Entry 6QEM (electron microscopy, 3.40 A resolution); this record covers chains D and E of the 13 polymer chains in the assembly.

[Chain D (and E)]
Protein: Replicative DNA helicase
Source organism: Escherichia coli
Notes: EC 3.6.4.12; chain E of this document is another copy of the same molecule, construct and numbering; everything in this record applies to it too
Reference sequence: P0ACB0 (DNAB_ECOLI); residues 1-471 here = UniProt positions 1-471
Chain sequence (471 residues; row label = number of the first residue in the row):
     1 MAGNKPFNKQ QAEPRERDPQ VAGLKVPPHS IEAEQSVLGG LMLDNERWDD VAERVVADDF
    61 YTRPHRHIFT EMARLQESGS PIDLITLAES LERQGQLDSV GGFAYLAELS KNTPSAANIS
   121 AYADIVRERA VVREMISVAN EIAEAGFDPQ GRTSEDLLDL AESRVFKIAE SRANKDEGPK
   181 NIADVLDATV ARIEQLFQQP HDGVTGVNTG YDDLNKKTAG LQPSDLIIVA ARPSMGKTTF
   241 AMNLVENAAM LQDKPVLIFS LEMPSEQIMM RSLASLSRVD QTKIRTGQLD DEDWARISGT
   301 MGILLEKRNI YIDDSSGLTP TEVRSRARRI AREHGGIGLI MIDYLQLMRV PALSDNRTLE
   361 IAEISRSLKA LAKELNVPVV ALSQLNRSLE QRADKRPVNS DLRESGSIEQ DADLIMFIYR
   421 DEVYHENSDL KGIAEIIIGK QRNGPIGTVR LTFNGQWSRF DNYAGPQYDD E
Not modelled in the structure: 1-23, 469-471
Bound ions: Mg2+: T238 (together with ssDNA)
Residues lining bound ligands:
  - ssDNA (08T; [[[(2R,3S,4R,5R)-5-(6-aminopurin-9-yl)-3,4-bis(oxidanyl)oxolan-2-yl]methoxy-oxidanyl-phosphoryl]oxy-oxidanyl-phosphoryl]oxy-tris(fluoranyl)beryllium), molecule 1: R232, P233, S234, M235, G236, K237, T238, T239, E262, R271, Q281, Q384, R420, F453, G455, Q456
  - ssDNA (08T), molecule 2: Q410, K440, Q441, R442, N443, G444, P445, I446
UniProt features mapped onto this chain:
  - binding site (ATP): S234, K237, T238, R442
  - mutagenesis: P81 (P81H: About 100-fold increased survival following 3000 Gy ionizing radiation), A130 (A130V: In dnaB8, dnaB43, dnaB454; temperature sensitive, no DNA replication at 42 degrees Celsius in vivo, in vitro decreased helicase activity at 30, at 42 degrees Celius almost no helicase, no ...), M242 (M242I: In dnaB70; temperature sensitive, no DNA replication at 42 degrees Celsius in vivo, in vitro 25% helicase activity at 30, further decreased helicase at 42 degrees Celius, low ATPase activity ...), G299 (G299D: In dnaB252; temperature sensitive, no DNA replication at 42 degrees Celsius in vivo, in vitro no change in pRNA synthesis, 5'-3' helicase activity or ATPase at either temperature)
What the authors report for this chain:
  - binding site for ssDNA: T358, N386, R387, R403, E404

[How chain D and chain E interact]
Contacting residue pairs - 56 pairs, chain D then chain E:
  E46(D) - R332(E)
  W48(D) - R328(E)
  D49(D) - R328(E)  salt bridge
  D49(D) - R329(E)  hydrogen bond (side chain-backbone)
  D49(D) - R332(E)  salt bridge
  E53(D) - R329(E)
  E77(D) - R324(E)
  E77(D) - E374(E)
  R93(D) - L24(E)
  E177(D) - S315(E)  hydrogen bond
  E177(D) - L318(E)
  E177(D) - R326(E)  salt bridge
  G178(D) - D313(E)
  P179(D) - I312(E)
  P179(D) - D313(E)
  K180(D) - I310(E)
  K180(D) - Y311(E)
  K180(D) - I312(E)
  N181(D) - R308(E)
  N181(D) - Y311(E)
  I182(D) - M269(E)  hydrophobic
  I182(D) - I310(E)
  I182(D) - I312(E)  hydrophobic
  A183(D) - R308(E)
  V185(D) - S265(E)
  L186(D) - M269(E)  hydrophobic
  L186(D) - L305(E)  hydrophobic
  T189(D) - E266(E)
  T189(D) - M269(E)
  R192(D) - E266(E)
  R192(D) - M270(E)
  I193(D) - I284(E)  hydrophobic
  L196(D) - R285(E)
  G203(D) - T286(E)
  T205(D) - R285(E)
  N399(D) - S234(E)
  S400(D) - R232(E)  hydrogen bond
  S400(D) - R387(E)  hydrogen bond (backbone-side chain)
  S400(D) - E390(E)
  L402(D) - R387(E)  hydrogen bond (backbone-side chain)
  S405(D) - R403(E)
  G406(D) - R387(E)
  E409(D) - R232(E)  salt bridge
  E409(D) - P233(E)
  E409(D) - R387(E)
  Q410(D) - E262(E)
  Q410(D) - Y344(E)  hydrogen bond
  Q410(D) - Q384(E)  hydrogen bond
  G439(D) - S234(E)  hydrogen bond (backbone-side chain)
  K440(D) - P233(E)
  K440(D) - S234(E)
  R442(D) - E262(E)  salt bridge
  R442(D) - M263(E)
  R442(D) - R271(E)  hydrogen bond (backbone-side chain)
  N443(D) - Q267(E)  hydrogen bond
  N443(D) - R271(E)
Interface residues without a listed pair, chain D (43 interface residues in all): R47, D50, Q76, A188, V190, F197, K373, S388, S407, D411, I446
Interface residues without a listed pair, chain E (43 interface residues in all): G287, W294, M301, L304, S316, S325, I330, Q391, E422

[Overview]
The chain D/chain E interface involves 43 residues from each chain, with 10 hydrogen bonds and 5 salt bridges.
Among the polar pairs are D49(D)-R328(E), D49(D)-R332(E) and E177(D)-R326(E). Bound to chain D: ssDNA. The
paper reports a binding site for ssDNA at T358(D), N386(D) and R387(D) among others.
Both chains are Replicative DNA helicase (Escherichia coli). Entry 6QEM (E. coli DnaBC complex bound to ssDNA)
was determined by electron microscopy, deposited together with 6QEL.
